PDB entry 2XKG | X-ray diffraction, 1.60 A resolution | chain A

Chain A:
Protein: Neural hemoglobin
Source organism: Cerebratulus lacteus
UniProtKB: O76242 (GLBN_CERLA); residues 0-109 here correspond to UniProt positions 1-110 (UniProt number = residue number + 1)
Amino-acid sequence (110 residues; each row starts with the number of its first residue; numbering starts at 0):
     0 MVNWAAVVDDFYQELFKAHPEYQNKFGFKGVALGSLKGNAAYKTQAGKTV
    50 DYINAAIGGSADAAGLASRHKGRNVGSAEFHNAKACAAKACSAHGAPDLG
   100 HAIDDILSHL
Construct notes: engineered mutation A86 (Leu87 in O76242)
Ion coordination: heme Fe: H69 (together with oxygen molecule)
Residues lining bound ligands:
  - heme (HEM): F10, Y11, L14, Y21, K24, F25, G26, Q44, K47, T48, Y51, L65, R68, H69, R72, V74, E78, F79, A82, I102, I105
  - oxygen molecule (OXY): Y11, F25, Q44, T48, H69
Swiss-Prot annotation at these positions:
  - binding site (heme): H69
Reported in the primary citation:
  - conformationally variable residues (side-chain flip): L98, I102
  - binding site for oxygen molecule: Y11, Q44
  - contacts within the chain: Y11-T48
  - mutagenesis - A55W (4-fold): decreased binding to NO

Summary:
Bound to chain A: heme and oxygen molecule. Curated annotation (UniProt) lists heme-binding residue H69. From
the paper: a binding site for oxygen molecule at Y11 and Q44; A55W reduces binding to NO.
Chain A is Neural hemoglobin (Cerebratulus lacteus); the structure, C.lacteus mini-Hb Leu86Ala mutant, was
determined by X-ray diffraction together with 2XKH and 2XKI from the same study.
